PDB entry 1RV5 | X-ray diffraction, 2.10 A resolution | chains C and B of the 4 polymer chains in the assembly

Chain C:
Molecule: 11-nt DNA strand
Sequence (11 nucleotides; row label = number of the first residue in the row):
     1 AAAGATATCT T

Chain B:
Name: Ecorv endonuclease
From: Escherichia coli
Notes: EC 3.1.21.4
Reference sequence: P04390 (T2E5_ECOLI); residues 2-245 here correspond to UniProt positions 1-244 (UniProt number = residue number - 1)
Sequence (244 residues; row label = number of the first residue in the row):
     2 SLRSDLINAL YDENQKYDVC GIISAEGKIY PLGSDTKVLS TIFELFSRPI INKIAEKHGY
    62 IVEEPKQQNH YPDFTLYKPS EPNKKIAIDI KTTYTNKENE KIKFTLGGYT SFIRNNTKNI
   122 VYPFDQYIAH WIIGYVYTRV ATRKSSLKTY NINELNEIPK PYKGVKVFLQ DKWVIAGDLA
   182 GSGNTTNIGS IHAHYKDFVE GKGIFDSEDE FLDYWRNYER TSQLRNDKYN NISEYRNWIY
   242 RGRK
Disordered / not traced: 12-18, 98-101, 142-147

How chain C and chain B interact:
Residue-residue contacts - 17 pairs, chain C then chain B:
  DA1(C) / Leu-180(B)  phosphate contact
  DA2(C) / Ser-223(B)  hydrogen bond to the phosphate
  DA2(C) / Arg-226(B)  salt bridge to the phosphate
  DA2(C) / Asn-231(B)  phosphate contact
  DA3(C) / Gly-184(B)  hydrogen bond to the base
  DA3(C) / Thr-222(B)  phosphate contact
  DA3(C) / Ser-223(B)  hydrogen bond to the phosphate
  DA3(C) / Gln-224(B)  phosphate contact
  DG4(C) / Ser-183(B)  base contact
  DG4(C) / Gly-184(B)  hydrogen bond to the base
  DG4(C) / Asn-185(B)  hydrogen bond to the base
  DA5(C) / Asn-185(B)  hydrogen bond to the base
  DC9(C) / Gln-69(B)  phosphate contact
  DC9(C) / Asn-70(B)  hydrogen bond to the base
  DT10(C) / Gln-68(B)  phosphate contact
  DT10(C) / Gln-69(B)  hydrogen bond to the phosphate
  DT11(C) / Gln-68(B)  phosphate contact
Other interface residues (no listed pair), chain C (9 interface residues in all): DA7
Other interface residues (no listed pair), chain B (17 interface residues in all): Lys-67, Gly-182, Thr-186, Tyr-219, Arg-221

In short:
The interface between chain C and chain B involves 9 residues on one side and 17 on the other, with 8 hydrogen
bonds and 1 salt bridge. Polar contacts include DA3(C)/Gly-184(B), DG4(C)/Gly-184(B) and DG4(C)/Asn-185(B).
Chain C is an 11-nt DNA strand and chain B is Ecorv endonuclease (Escherichia coli); the structure, Complex of
ecorv endonuclease with d(aaagat)/d(atctt), was determined by X-ray diffraction.
